PDB entry 7SZ4 | electron microscopy, 4.80 A resolution (low resolution: residue-level contacts below are approximate; hydrogen-bond / salt-bridge calls are withheld) | chains h and g of the 12 polymer chains in the assembly

Chain h (and g):
Name: Portal protein
Organism: Pseudomonas virus PaP3
Notes: chain g of this document is another copy of the same molecule, construct and numbering; everything in this record applies to it too
UniProtKB: Q8H9R8 (Q8H9R8_9CAUD); residue numbers follow UniProt; this construct covers 1-705
Chain sequence (705 residues; each row starts with the number of its first residue):
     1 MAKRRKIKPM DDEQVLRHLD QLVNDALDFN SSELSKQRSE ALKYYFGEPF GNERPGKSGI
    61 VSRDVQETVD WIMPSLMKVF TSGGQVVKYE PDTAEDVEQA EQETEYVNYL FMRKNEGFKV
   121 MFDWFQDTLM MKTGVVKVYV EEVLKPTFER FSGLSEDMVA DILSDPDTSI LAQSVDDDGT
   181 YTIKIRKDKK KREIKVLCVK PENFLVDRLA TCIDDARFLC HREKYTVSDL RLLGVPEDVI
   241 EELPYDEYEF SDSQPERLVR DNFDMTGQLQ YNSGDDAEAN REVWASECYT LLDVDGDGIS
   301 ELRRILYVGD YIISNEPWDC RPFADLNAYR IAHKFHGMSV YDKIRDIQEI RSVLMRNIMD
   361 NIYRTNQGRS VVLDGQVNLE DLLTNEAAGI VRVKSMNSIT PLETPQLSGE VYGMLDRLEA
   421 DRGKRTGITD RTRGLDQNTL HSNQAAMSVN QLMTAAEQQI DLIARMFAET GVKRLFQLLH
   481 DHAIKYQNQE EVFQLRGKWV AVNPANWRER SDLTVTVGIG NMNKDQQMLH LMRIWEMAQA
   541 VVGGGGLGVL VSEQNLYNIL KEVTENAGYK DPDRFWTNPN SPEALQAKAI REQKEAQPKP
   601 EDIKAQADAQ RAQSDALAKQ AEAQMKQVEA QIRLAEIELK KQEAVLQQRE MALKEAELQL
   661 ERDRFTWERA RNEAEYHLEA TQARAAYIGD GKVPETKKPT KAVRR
Unresolved in the structure: 1-8, 149-184, 242-277, 367-404, 435-444, 596-705 (chain g: 1-8, 149-184, 242-277, 371-377, 393-400, 435-444, 596-705)

Chain h / chain g interface:
Residue-residue contacts (40; chain h residue first):
  Gln37(h) - Glu386(g)
  Gln37(h) - Ala387(g)
  Glu40(h) - Gly389(g)
  Tyr44(h) - Ile390(g)
  Ile331(h) - Tyr363(g)
  Ile331(h) - Glu386(g)
  Ala332(h) - Tyr363(g)
  Met338(h) - Asn366(g)
  Met338(h) - Gln367(g)
  Met338(h) - Asn385(g)
  Tyr341(h) - Gly389(g)
  Asp342(h) - Asn385(g)
  Asp342(h) - Glu386(g)
  Lys343(h) - Asn366(g)
  Lys343(h) - Asn385(g)
  Arg345(h) - Thr384(g)
  Arg345(h) - Asn385(g)
  Arg345(h) - Glu386(g)
  Arg345(h) - Gly389(g)
  Arg425(h) - Thr365(g)
  Arg425(h) - Asn366(g)
  Arg425(h) - Gln367(g)
  Met453(h) - Tyr412(g)
  Glu457(h) - Gly409(g)
  Glu457(h) - Glu410(g)
  Glu457(h) - Tyr412(g)
  Leu529(h) - Arg431(g)
  His530(h) - Thr432(g)
  Arg533(h) - Arg431(g)
  Arg533(h) - Thr432(g)
  Arg533(h) - Arg433(g)
  Glu536(h) - Met447(g)
  Gly544(h) - Met528(g)
  Gly545(h) - Met528(g)
  Val549(h) - Asn523(g)
  Val549(h) - Lys524(g)
  Leu550(h) - Lys524(g)
  Gln593(h) - Tyr569(g)
  Gln593(h) - Asp573(g)
  Gln593(h) - Arg574(g)
Other interface residues (no listed pair), chain h (30 interface residues in all): Lys36, Lys132, Arg330, His336, Lys424, Gln459, Leu462, Met537
Other interface residues (no listed pair), chain g (30 interface residues in all): Ser58, Met359, Ile362, Ala388, Met522, Gln527, Trp576

Summary:
Chain h and chain g each contribute 30 residues to their interface.
Chain h and chain g are both Portal protein (Pseudomonas virus PaP3); the structure, Kinetically trapped
Pseudomonas-phage PaP3 portal protein - delta barrel mutant class-2, was determined by electron microscopy
(same publication as 7SXK, 7SYA and 7SZ6).
